Entry 8I4E (electron microscopy, 3.98 A resolution); this record covers chains A and C.

Chain A:
Protein: Spike glycoprotein
From: Severe acute respiratory syndrome coronavirus 2
Reference sequence: P0DTC2 (SPIKE_SARS2); aligned to UniProt positions 28-1207 over residues 36-1215 (the alignment contains insertions or deletions, so no single offset holds)
Chain sequence (1295 residues; each row starts with the number of its first residue):
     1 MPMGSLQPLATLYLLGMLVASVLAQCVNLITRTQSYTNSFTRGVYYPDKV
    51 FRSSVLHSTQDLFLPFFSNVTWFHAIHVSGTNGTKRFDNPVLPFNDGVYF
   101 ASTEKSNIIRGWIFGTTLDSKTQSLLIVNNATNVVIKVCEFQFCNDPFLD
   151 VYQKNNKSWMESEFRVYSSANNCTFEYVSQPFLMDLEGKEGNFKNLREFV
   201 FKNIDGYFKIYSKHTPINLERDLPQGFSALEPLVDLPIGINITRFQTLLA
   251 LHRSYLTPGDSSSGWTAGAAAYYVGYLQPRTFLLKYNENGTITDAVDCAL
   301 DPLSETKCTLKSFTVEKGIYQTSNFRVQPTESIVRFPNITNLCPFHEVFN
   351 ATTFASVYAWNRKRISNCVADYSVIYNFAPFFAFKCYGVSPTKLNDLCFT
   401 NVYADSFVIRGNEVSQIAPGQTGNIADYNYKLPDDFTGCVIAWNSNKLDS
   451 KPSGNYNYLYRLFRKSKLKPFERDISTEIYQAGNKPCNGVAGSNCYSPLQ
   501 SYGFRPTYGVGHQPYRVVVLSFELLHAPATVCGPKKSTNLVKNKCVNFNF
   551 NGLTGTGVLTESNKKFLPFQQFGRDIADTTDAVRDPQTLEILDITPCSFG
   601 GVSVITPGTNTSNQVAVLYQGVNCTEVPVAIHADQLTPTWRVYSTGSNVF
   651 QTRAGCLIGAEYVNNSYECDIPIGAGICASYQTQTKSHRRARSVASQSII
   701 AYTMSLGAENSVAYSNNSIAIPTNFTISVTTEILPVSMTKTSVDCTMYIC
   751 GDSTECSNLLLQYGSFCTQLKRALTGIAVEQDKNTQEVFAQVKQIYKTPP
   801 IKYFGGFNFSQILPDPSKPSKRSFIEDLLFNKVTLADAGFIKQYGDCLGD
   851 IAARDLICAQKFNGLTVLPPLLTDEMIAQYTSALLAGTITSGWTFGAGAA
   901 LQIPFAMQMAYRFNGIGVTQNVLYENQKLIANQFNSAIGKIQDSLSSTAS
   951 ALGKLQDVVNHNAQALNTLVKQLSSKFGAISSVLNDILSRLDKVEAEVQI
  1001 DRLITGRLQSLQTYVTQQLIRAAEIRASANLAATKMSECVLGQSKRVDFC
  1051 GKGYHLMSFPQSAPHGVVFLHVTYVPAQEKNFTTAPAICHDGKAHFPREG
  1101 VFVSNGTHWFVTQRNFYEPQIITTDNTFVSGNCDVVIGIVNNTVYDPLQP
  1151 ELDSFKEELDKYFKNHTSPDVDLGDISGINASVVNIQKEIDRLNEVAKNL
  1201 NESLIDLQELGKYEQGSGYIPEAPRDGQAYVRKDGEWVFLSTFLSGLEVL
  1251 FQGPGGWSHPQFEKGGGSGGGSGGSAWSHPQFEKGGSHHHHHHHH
Not modelled in the structure: 1-34, 78-85, 151-162, 186-193, 255-267, 684-695, 707-1295
Disulfides: Cys139-Cys173, Cys298-Cys308, Cys343-Cys368, Cys386-Cys439, Cys398-Cys532, Cys487-Cys495, Cys545-Cys597, Cys624-Cys656, Cys669-Cys678
Construct notes: initiating methionine (1); expression tag (2-35, 1216-1295); variant Asp150 (Gly142 in P0DTC2), Gln153 (His146 in P0DTC2), Glu190 (Gln183 in P0DTC2), Glu220 (Val213 in P0DTC2), His346 (Gly339 in P0DTC2), Thr353 (Arg346 in P0DTC2), Ile375 (Leu368 in P0DTC2), Phe378 (Ser371 in P0DTC2), Pro380 (Ser373 in P0DTC2), Phe382 (Ser375 in P0DTC2), Ala383 (Thr376 in P0DTC2), Asn412 (Asp405 in P0DTC2), Ser415 (Arg408 in P0DTC2), Asn424 (Lys417 in P0DTC2), Lys447 (Asn440 in P0DTC2), Pro452 (Val445 in P0DTC2), Ser453 (Gly446 in P0DTC2), Lys467 (Asn460 in P0DTC2), Asn484 (Ser477 in P0DTC2), Lys485 (Thr478 in P0DTC2), Ala491 (Glu484 in P0DTC2), Ser493 (Phe486 in P0DTC2), Ser497 (Phe490 in P0DTC2), Arg505 (Gln498 in P0DTC2), Tyr508 (Asn501 in P0DTC2), His512 (Tyr505 in P0DTC2), Gly621 (Asp614 in P0DTC2), Tyr662 (His655 in P0DTC2), Lys686 (Asn679 in P0DTC2), His688 (Pro681 in P0DTC2), Lys771 (Asn764 in P0DTC2), Tyr803 (Asp796 in P0DTC2), His961 (Gln954 in P0DTC2), Lys976 (Asn969 in P0DTC2)
Swiss-Prot annotation at these positions:
  - glycosylation (N-linked (GlcNAc...) asparagine): Asn69 (hybrid), Asn82 (complex), Asn130 (hybrid), Asn665 (complex), Asn717 (high mannose), Asn1142 (complex)

Chain C:
Protein: Bn03
From: Homo sapiens
Chain sequence (258 residues; each row starts with the number of its first residue; numbers below 1 keep their minus sign (Glu-137 is residue -137)):
  -137 EVQLVESGGGLVQPGGSLRLSCAASDSSFYDYEMSWVRQVPGKTPEWIGS
   -87 MYPSGRTYINPSLKSLVTISRDNSENMLYLQMNSLRAEDTAMYYCVSNWA
   -37 SGSTGDYWGQGTLVTVSSGGGGSGGGGSGGGGSGGGGSEVQLVESGGGLV
    13 QPGGSLRLSCAASDFYFDYYEMSWVRQAPGQGLEWVSTISGLGGATYYAD
    63 SVKGRFTISRDNSKNTLYLQMNSLRAEDTALYYCATRSPFGDYAFSYWGQ
   113 GTLVTVSS
Not modelled in the structure: -137 to 0, 120
Disulfides: Cys22-Cys96

Chain A / chain C interface:
Pairs across the interface (44; chain A residue first):
  Arg362(A) with Leu54(C)
  Arg364(A) with Ala57(C)
  Asn401(A) with Tyr59(C), hydrogen bond
  Tyr403(A) with Leu54(C), hydrophobic; Gly55(C)
  Asp434(A) with Tyr31(C), hydrogen bond
  Asp435(A) with Phe102(C); Gly103(C)
  Phe436(A) with Phe102(C), hydrophobic
  Thr437(A) with Phe102(C)
  Lys469(A) with Tyr28(C)
  Phe471(A) with Tyr31(C), hydrophobic
  Glu472(A) with Asp30(C)
  Phe522(A) with Phe102(C)
  Glu523(A) with Ser52(C), hydrogen bond; Leu54(C); Pro101(C)
  Leu524(A) with Arg99(C); Pro101(C); Tyr105(C)
  Leu525(A) with Glu33(C); Pro101(C), hydrophobic
  His526(A) with Glu33(C), salt bridge; Ser35(C), hydrogen bond; Trp47(C), hydrogen bond; Thr50(C), hydrogen bond; Arg99(C), hydrogen bond; Phe107(C)
  Lys565(A) with Gln43(C)
  Phe566(A) with Glu46(C); Asp62(C); Ser63(C)
  Leu567(A) with Glu46(C)
  Pro568(A) with Leu45(C); Glu46(C)
  Phe569(A) with Leu45(C); Tyr105(C); Phe107(C), hydrophobic
  Gln571(A) with Leu45(C); Phe107(C); Trp110(C)
  Phe572(A) with Leu45(C), hydrophobic; Trp110(C), hydrophobic
  Arg584(A) with Asp62(C), salt bridge
Interface residues without a listed pair, chain A (27 interface residues in all): Ser366, Pro433, Ser521
Interface residues without a listed pair, chain C (26 interface residues in all): Gly56, Ala106

Overview:
Chain A and chain C form an interface of 27 and 26 residues respectively; the contacts include 7 hydrogen
bonds and 2 salt bridges. Polar contacts include His526(A)-Glu33(C), Arg584(A)-Asp62(C) and
Asn401(A)-Tyr59(C).
Here chain A is Spike glycoprotein (Severe acute respiratory syndrome coronavirus 2) and chain C is Bn03 (Homo
sapiens). Entry 8I4E (Omicron spike variant XBB with Bn03) was determined by electron microscopy together with
8I4H, 8I4F and 8I4G from the same study.
